Entry 3G9V (X-ray diffraction, 2.76 A resolution); this record covers chains A and B.

# Chain A
Protein: Interleukin 22 receptor, alpha 2
From: Homo sapiens
UniProtKB: Q08AH7 (Q08AH7_HUMAN); residues 21-231 here = UniProt positions 21-231
Amino-acid sequence (211 residues; row label = number of the first residue in the row):
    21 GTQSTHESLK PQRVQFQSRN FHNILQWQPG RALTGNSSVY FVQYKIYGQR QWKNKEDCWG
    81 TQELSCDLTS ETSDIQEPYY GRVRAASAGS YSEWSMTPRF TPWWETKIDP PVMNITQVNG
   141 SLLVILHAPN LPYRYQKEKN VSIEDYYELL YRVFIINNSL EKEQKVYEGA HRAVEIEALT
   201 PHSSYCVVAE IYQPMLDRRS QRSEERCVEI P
Disordered / not traced: 21-28, 53-55, 137-141, 177-182, 196-205, 226-231
Cystine bridges: Cys78-Cys86

# Chain B
Protein: Interleukin-22
From: Homo sapiens
UniProtKB: Q9GZX6 (IL22_HUMAN); residue numbers follow UniProt; this construct covers 29-179
Amino-acid sequence (151 residues; row label = number of the first residue in the row):
    29 QGGAAAPISS HCRLDKSNFQ QPYITNRTFM LAKEASLADN NTDVRLIGEK LFHGVSMSER
    89 CYLMKQVLNF TLEEVLFPQS DRFQPYMQEV VPFLARLSNR LSTCHIEGDD LHIQRNVQKL
   149 KDTVKKLGES GEIKAIGELD LLFMSLRNAC I
Disordered / not traced: 29-38, 134-139, 179
Cystine bridges: Cys89-Cys178
UniProt features mapped onto this chain:
  - glycosylation (N-linked (GlcNAc...) asparagine): Asn54, Asn68, Asn97
From the paper describing this entry:
  - conformationally variable residues (side-chain flip): Arg175

# Interface between chain A and chain B
Residue-residue contacts (45):
  Lys65(A) with Thr70(B), hydrogen bond; Asp71(B), salt bridge
  Ile66(A) with Arg73(B)
  Tyr67(A) with Asp67(B), hydrogen bond; Asn69(B); Thr70(B); Val72(B), hydrogen bond (side chain-backbone); Arg73(B), hydrogen bond (backbone-side chain); Lys162(B), hydrogen bond; Glu166(B), hydrogen bond
  Gly68(A) with Thr70(B), hydrogen bond (backbone-backbone); Asp71(B); Arg73(B)
  Gln69(A) with Thr70(B); Asp71(B)
  Arg70(A) with Asp71(B)
  Trp72(A) with Thr70(B)
  Gln96(A) with Met172(B); Arg175(B); Asn176(B)
  Glu97(A) with Arg73(B), salt bridge
  Pro98(A) with Arg73(B); Leu169(B), hydrophobic
  Tyr100(A) with Asp67(B); Thr70(B)
  Met116(A) with Thr70(B)
  Arg119(A) with Ser64(B); Asp67(B), salt bridge; Gly165(B), hydrogen bond (side chain-backbone)
  Trp123(A) with Thr53(B); Phe57(B), hydrophobic
  Trp124(A) with Asn54(B); Phe57(B), hydrophobic; Met58(B), hydrophobic; Lys61(B)
  Glu125(A) with Lys61(B), salt bridge
  Glu168(A) with Arg175(B), salt bridge
  Pro214(A) with Pro50(B)
  Met215(A) with Gln48(B); Pro50(B); Arg175(B)
  Leu216(A) with Pro50(B); Asn54(B)
  Asp217(A) with Pro50(B)
  Arg218(A) with Asn54(B)
Interface residues without a listed pair, chain A (24 interface residues in all): Pro118, Thr121
Interface residues without a listed pair, chain B (25 interface residues in all): Phe47, Leu65, Leu74, Asp168
The authors on this interface:
  - specific contacts: Lys65(A)-Asp71(B) (salt bridge), Tyr67(A)-Asp67(B) (hydrogen bond), Tyr67(A)-Val72(B) (hydrogen bond), Tyr67(A)-Lys162(B) (hydrogen bond), Tyr67(A)-Glu166(B) (hydrogen bond), Glu97(A)-Arg73(B) (salt bridge), Arg119(A)-Asp67(B) (salt bridge), Glu168(A)-Arg175(B) (salt bridge)
  - interface residues, chain A: Gly68(A), Trp123(A), Trp124(A), Met215(A), Leu216(A)
  - interface residues, chain B: Phe47(B), Thr53(B), Asn54(B), Phe57(B), Asp67(B), Thr70(B), Asp71(B), Val72(B), Arg73(B), Lys162(B), Gly165(B), Glu166(B), Met172(B)

# In short
The interface between chain A and chain B involves 24 residues on one side and 25 on the other; the contacts
include 8 hydrogen bonds and 5 salt bridges. Among the polar pairs are Lys65(A)-Asp71(B), Glu97(A)-Arg73(B)
and Arg119(A)-Asp67(B). The authors report salt bridges between Lys65(A) and Asp71(B), Glu97(A) and Arg73(B)
and Arg119(A) and Asp67(B) among others; hydrogen bonds between Tyr67(A) and Asp67(B), Tyr67(A) and Val72(B)
and Tyr67(A) and Lys162(B) among others. From the paper: interface residues Gly68(A), Trp123(A) and Phe47(B)
among others; conformational variability at Arg175(B).
Here chain A is Interleukin 22 receptor, alpha 2 and chain B is Interleukin-22, both from Homo sapiens. Entry
3G9V (Crystal structure of a soluble decoy receptor IL-22BP bound to interleukin-22) was determined by X-ray
diffraction.
